3TD3 - chains A and C; structure by X-ray diffraction, 1.59 A resolution.

Chain A (and C):
Protein: Outer membrane protein omp38
From: Acinetobacter baumannii
Notes: fragment: c-terminal domain; chain C of this document is another copy of the same molecule, construct and numbering; everything in this record applies to it too
UniProt: Q6RYW5 (OMP38_ACIBA); residue numbers follow UniProt; this construct covers 221-339
Amino-acid sequence (123 residues; numbered 217 to 339; the number before each row is that of its first residue):
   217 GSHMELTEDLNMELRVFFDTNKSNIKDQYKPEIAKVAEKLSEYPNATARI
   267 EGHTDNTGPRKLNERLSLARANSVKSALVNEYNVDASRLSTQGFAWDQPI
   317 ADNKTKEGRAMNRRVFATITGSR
Disordered / not traced: 217-219
Construct notes: expression tag (217-220)
Ligand contacts: glycine (GLY): D235, T236, N237, T270, D271, T273, N279, L282, R286, R329
Swiss-Prot annotation at these positions:
  - binding site (meso-2,6-diaminopimelate): N237, D271, T273, N279, R286
  - mutagenesis: D271 (D271A: Periplasmic domain no longer binds diaminopimelate), R286 (R286A: Periplasmic domain no longer binds diaminopimelate)

Interface between chain A and chain C:
Contacting residue pairs - 38 pairs, chain A then chain C:
  M220(A) with M228(C), hydrophobic; E229(C); R231(C); E248(C), hydrogen bond (backbone-side chain); K251(C); V252(C), hydrophobic
  E221(A) with N227(C); M228(C); E229(C), hydrogen bond (backbone-backbone); R231(C)
  L222(A) with L226(C), hydrophobic; N227(C); M228(C), hydrophobic; K251(C); K255(C)
  T223(A) with D225(C); L226(C); N227(C), hydrogen bond (backbone-backbone)
  E224(A) with D225(C); Y259(C), hydrogen bond; R339(C), salt bridge
  D225(A) with T223(C); E224(C); D225(C), hydrogen bond (backbone-backbone)
  L226(A) with L222(C), hydrophobic; T223(C)
  N227(A) with L222(C); T223(C), hydrogen bond (backbone-backbone)
  M228(A) with E221(C)
  E229(A) with M220(C); E221(C), hydrogen bond (backbone-backbone)
  R231(A) with E221(C), salt bridge
  E248(A) with M220(C)
  K251(A) with M220(C)
  K255(A) with E224(C), salt bridge
  Y259(A) with E224(C), hydrogen bond
  R339(A) with E224(C), salt bridge; R339(C)
Also at the interface, not in a pair above, chain A (18 interface residues in all): L230, V252
Also at the interface, not in a pair above, chain C (18 interface residues in all): L230

Overview:
Chain A and chain C each contribute 18 residues to their interface, with 8 hydrogen bonds and 4 salt bridges.
Polar contacts include E224(A)-R339(C), R231(A)-E221(C) and K255(A)-E224(C). Chain A binds glycine. Curated
annotation (UniProt) lists 5 meso-2,6-diaminopimelate-binding residues and 2 mutagenesis sites on chain A.
Both chains are Outer membrane protein omp38 (Acinetobacter baumannii). Entry 3TD3 (Crystal structure of
OmpA-like domain from Acinetobacter baumannii in complex with glycine) was determined by X-ray diffraction
(same publication as 3TD4 and 3TD5).
